PDB entry 6N7S | electron microscopy, 4.60 A resolution (low resolution: residue-level contacts below are approximate; hydrogen-bond / salt-bridge calls are withheld) | chains C and D of the 7 polymer chains in the assembly

# Chain C (and D)
Name: DNA primase/helicase
Organism: Enterobacteria phage T7
Notes: EC 2.7.7.-, 3.6.4.12; chain D of this document is another copy of the same molecule, construct and numbering; everything in this record applies to it too
Reference sequence: P03692 (PRIM_BPT7); numbering as in UniProt (aligned over 1-566)
Amino-acid sequence (566 residues; each row starts with the number of its first residue):
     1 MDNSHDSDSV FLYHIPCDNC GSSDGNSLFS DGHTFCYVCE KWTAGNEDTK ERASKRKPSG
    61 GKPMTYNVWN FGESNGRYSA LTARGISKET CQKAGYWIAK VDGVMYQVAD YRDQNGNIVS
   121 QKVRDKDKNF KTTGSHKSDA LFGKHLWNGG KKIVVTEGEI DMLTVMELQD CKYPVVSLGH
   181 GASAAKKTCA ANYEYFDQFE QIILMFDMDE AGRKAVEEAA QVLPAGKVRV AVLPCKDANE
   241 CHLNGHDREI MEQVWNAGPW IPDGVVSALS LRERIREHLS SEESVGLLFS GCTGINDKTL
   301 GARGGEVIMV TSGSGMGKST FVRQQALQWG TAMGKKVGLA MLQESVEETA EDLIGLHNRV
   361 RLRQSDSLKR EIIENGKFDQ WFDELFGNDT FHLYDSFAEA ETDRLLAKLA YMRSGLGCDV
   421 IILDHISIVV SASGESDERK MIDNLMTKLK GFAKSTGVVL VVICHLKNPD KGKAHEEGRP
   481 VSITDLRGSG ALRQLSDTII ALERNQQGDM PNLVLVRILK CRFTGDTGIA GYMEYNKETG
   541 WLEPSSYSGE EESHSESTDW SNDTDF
Not modelled in the structure: 1-262, 281-283, 397-400, 507-509, 548-566 (chain D: 1-262, 281-284, 397-401, 432-438, 550-566)
Sequence notes: engineered mutation Gln343 (Glu in P03692)
Swiss-Prot annotation at these positions:
  - zinc finger: Cys17 to Cys39 (C4-like)
  - region: Glu550 to Phe566 (Binding to viral DNA polymerase)
  - binding site (Zn(2+)): Cys17, Cys20, Cys36, Cys39
  - binding site (Mg(2+)): Glu157, Asp207, Asp237
  - binding site (ATP): Ser312 to Ser319
  - site (dTTP/dATP binding): Arg361, His465, Arg504, Arg522, Tyr535
Bound ions: Mg2+: Gln343 (together with dTTP)
Small-molecule neighbours:
  - dTTP (TTP), molecule 1: Ser314, Gly315, Met316, Gly317, Lys318, Ser319, Thr320, Arg323, Gln343, Glu344, His465, Arg504, Pro511, Asn512, Val514, Tyr535, Lys537
  - dTTP (TTP), molecule 2: Gln494, Arg522, Phe523, Thr524, Gly525
From the paper describing this entry:
  - mutagenesis - E343Q: abolished catalytic activity (citing earlier work)
  - mutagenesis - E343Q: increased binding to the 25-nt DNA strand (citing earlier work)
  - specificity-determining residues: His33 (citing earlier work)

# How chain C and chain D interact
Residue-residue contacts (63; chain C residue first):
  Asp263(C) with Lys408(D); Tyr411(D)
  Gly264(C) with Tyr394(D); Asp395(D)
  Val265(C) with Leu393(D); Tyr394(D); Tyr411(D); Met412(D)
  Val266(C) with Leu393(D); Tyr394(D)
  Ser267(C) with Phe391(D); His392(D)
  Ala268(C) with Phe382(D); Phe386(D); Phe391(D)
  Leu269(C) with Phe382(D); Phe386(D); Asn388(D); Asp389(D)
  Leu271(C) with Val346(D); Ala350(D); Phe382(D)
  Arg272(C) with Phe378(D); Asp379(D); Phe382(D)
  Arg274(C) with Val346(D); Glu347(D)
  Ile275(C) with Ala350(D); Ile354(D); Phe378(D)
  Arg276(C) with Phe378(D)
  His278(C) with Glu351(D)
  Leu279(C) with Asp366(D); Lys369(D); Ile373(D); Phe378(D)
  Ser280(C) with Ile373(D)
  Val285(C) with Asp366(D)
  Thr447(C) with Ile428(D)
  Ser482(C) with Glu477(D)
  Ile483(C) with Glu476(D); Glu477(D)
  Thr484(C) with Asn468(D); Ala474(D)
  Ser489(C) with Asn468(D)
  Gly490(C) with Asn468(D)
  Arg493(C) with Ser314(D); Lys467(D); Asn468(D); Glu476(D)
  Gln494(C) with Ser314(D); His465(D)
  Arg517(C) with Gln507(D)
  Leu519(C) with Gln506(D)
  Lys520(C) with Ser314(D); Gly315(D); Met316(D)
  Arg522(C) with Gln343(D)
  Phe523(C) with Glu348(D); Arg363(D); Gln364(D)
  Gly525(C) with Lys537(D)
  Thr527(C) with Gln506(D)
Interface residues without a listed pair, chain C (35 interface residues in all): Asp443, Lys454, Thr524, Gly528
Interface residues without a listed pair, chain D (43 interface residues in all): Leu416, Ser427, Pro469, Arg487

# In short
35 residues of chain C face 43 of chain D across their interface. Chain C binds dTTP. Curated annotation
(UniProt) lists 4 Zn2+-binding residues, 3 Mg2+-binding residues and 8 ATP-binding residues on chain C. The
paper reports that E343Q of chain C abolishes catalytic activity; the specificity determinant His33(C).
Both chains are DNA primase/helicase (Enterobacteria phage T7). Entry 6N7S (Structure of bacteriophage T7
E343Q mutant gp4 helicase-primase in complex with ssDNA, dTTP, AC dinucleotide and ...) was determined by
electron microscopy, deposited together with 6N7I, 6N7N, 6N7T, 6N7V, 6N7W, 6N9U and 3 further entries.
